PDB entry 7Z01 | X-ray diffraction, 1.82 A resolution | chains B and F of the 3 polymer chains in the assembly

[Chain B]
Protein: Tubulin beta-2B chain
Organism: Bos taurus
UniProtKB: Q6B856 (TBB2B_BOVIN); the author numbering skips numbers that UniProt does not, so the offset changes along the chain: 1-42 = UniProt 1-42; 45-360 = UniProt 43-358; 369-455 = UniProt 359-445
Chain sequence (445 residues; row label = number of the first residue in the row; note: 10 numbers in that range are skipped by the numbering (no residue carries them; nothing is unmodelled there)):
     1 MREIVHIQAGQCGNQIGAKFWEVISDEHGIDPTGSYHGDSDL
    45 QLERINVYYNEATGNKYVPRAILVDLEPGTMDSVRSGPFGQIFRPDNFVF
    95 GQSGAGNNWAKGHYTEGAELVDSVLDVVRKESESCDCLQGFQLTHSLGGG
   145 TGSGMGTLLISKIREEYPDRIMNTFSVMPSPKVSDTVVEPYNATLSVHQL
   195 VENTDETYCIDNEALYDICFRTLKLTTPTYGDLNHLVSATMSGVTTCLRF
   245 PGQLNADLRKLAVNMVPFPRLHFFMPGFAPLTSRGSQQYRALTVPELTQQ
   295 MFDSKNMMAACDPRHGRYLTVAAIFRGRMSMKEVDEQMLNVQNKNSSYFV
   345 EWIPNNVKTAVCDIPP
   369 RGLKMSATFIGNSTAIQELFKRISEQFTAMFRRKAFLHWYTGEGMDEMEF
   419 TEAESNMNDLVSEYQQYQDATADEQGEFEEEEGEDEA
Disordered / not traced: 442-455
Residues lining bound ligands:
  - GDP (guanosine-5'-diphosphate): Gly10, Gln11, Cys12, Gln15, Ile16, Ala99, Asn101, Ser140, Gly142, Gly143, Gly144, Thr145, Gly146, Val171, Pro173, Val177, Ser178, Glu183, Asn206, Leu209, Tyr224, Leu227, Asn228
  - I8R (2-methoxy-5-[2-(5,6,7-trimethoxy-1,3-benzothiazol-2-yl)ethyl]phenol): Gly237, Val238, Thr239, Cys241, Leu242, Leu248, Ala250, Lys254, Leu255, Asn258, Met259, Thr314, Val315, Ala316, Ala317, Ile318, Asn349, Asn350, Val351, Lys352, Ala354, Ile378
Curated features (UniProtKB/Swiss-Prot):
  - motif: Met1 to Ile4 (MREI motif)
  - binding site (GTP): Gln11, Glu71, Ser140, Gly144, Thr145, Gly146, Asn206, Asn228
  - binding site (Mg(2+)): Glu71
  - modified residue: Ser40 (Phosphoserine), Thr57 (Phosphothreonine), Lys60 (N6-acetyllysine), Ser174 (Phosphoserine), Thr287 (Phosphothreonine), Thr292 (Phosphothreonine), Arg320 (Omega-N-methylarginine), Glu448 (5-glutamyl polyglutamate)
  - cross-link (Glycyl lysine isopeptide (Lys-Gly)): Lys60 (interchain with G-Cter in ubiquitin), Lys326 (interchain with G-Cter in ubiquitin)
Reported in the primary citation:
  - binding site for I8R: Cys241 (citing earlier work)

[Chain F]
Protein: Designed Ankyrin Repeat Protein (DARPIN) D1
Organism: synthetic construct
Notes: antibody fragment or engineered binder
Chain sequence (169 residues; each row starts with the number of its first residue):
     1 MRGSHHHHHHGSDLGKKLLEAARAGQDDEVRILMANGADVNATDASGLTP
    51 LHLAATYGHLEIVEVLLKHGADVNAIDIMGSTPLHLAALIGHLEIVEVLL
   101 KHGADVNAVDTWGDTPLHLAAIMGHLEIVEVLLKHGADVNAQDKFGKTAF
   151 DISIDNGNEDLAEILQKLN
Disordered / not traced: 1-12, 168-169

[How chain B and chain F interact]
Residue-residue contacts (35; chain B residue first):
  Pro175(B) with Met123(F); Gly124(F)
  Lys176(B) with Asn158(F), hydrogen bond; Asp160(F), salt bridge
  Asp179(B) with Gly124(F); His125(F), salt bridge
  Val181(B) with Leu89(F); Ile90(F); Met123(F), hydrophobic
  Tyr210(B) with Asp160(F)
  Asp211(B) with Glu159(F)
  Phe214(B) with Asp160(F)
  Arg215(B) with Glu159(F), salt bridge; Asp160(F), salt bridge; Glu163(F), salt bridge
  Glu393(B) with Ile122(F); Ile152(F); Asn156(F), hydrogen bond
  Gln394(B) with Ile122(F); Met123(F)
  Ala397(B) with Leu89(F)
  Met398(B) with Leu89(F), hydrophobic; Ile90(F), hydrophobic; Met123(F), hydrophobic
  Arg400(B) with Trp112(F); Asp114(F), salt bridge
  Arg401(B) with Leu86(F); Asp110(F), salt bridge; Trp112(F); Asp114(F), salt bridge; Leu119(F)
  Phe404(B) with Thr56(F); Tyr57(F), hydrophobic; Ile90(F), hydrophobic
  His406(B) with Arg23(F), hydrogen bond
Other interface residues (no listed pair), chain B (19 interface residues in all): Pro184, Arg390, Ala403
Other interface residues (no listed pair), chain F (23 interface residues in all): Ser81, Phe145, Lys147

[In short]
19 residues of chain B face 23 of chain F across their interface, with 3 hydrogen bonds and 8 salt bridges.
Polar pairs include Lys176(B)-Asp160(F), Asp179(B)-His125(F) and Arg215(B)-Glu159(F). Ligands of chain B: GDP
and compound I8R. From the paper: a binding site for I8R at Cys241(B).
Here chain B is Tubulin beta-2B chain (Bos taurus) and chain F is Designed Ankyrin Repeat Protein (DARPIN) D1
(synthetic construct). Entry 7Z01 (Z-SBTubA4 photoswitch bound to tubulin-DARPin D1 complex) was determined by
X-ray diffraction together with 7Z02 from the same study.
